PDB entry 4PZ5 | X-ray diffraction, 1.96 A resolution | chains A and B

== Chain A ==
Molecule: Fibronectin
Organism: Homo sapiens
Notes: fragment: 2fn1-3fn1
Reference sequence: P02751 (FINC_HUMAN); residues 62-151 here correspond to UniProt positions 93-182 (UniProt number = residue number + 31)
Chain sequence (90 residues; each row starts with the number of its first residue):
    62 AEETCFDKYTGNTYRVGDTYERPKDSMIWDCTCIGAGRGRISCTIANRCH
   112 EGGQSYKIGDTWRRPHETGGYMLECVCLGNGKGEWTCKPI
Not modelled in the structure: 62
Cystine bridges: Cys66-Cys94, Cys92-Cys104, Cys110-Cys138, Cys136-Cys148
Curated features (UniProtKB/Swiss-Prot):
  - region: Cys92 to His111 (Required for binding to LILRB4)

== Chain B ==
Molecule: Fibronectin-binding protein BBK32
Notes: fragment: BBK32TwL
Reference sequence: O50835 (O50835_BORBU); residues 175-189 here = UniProt positions 175-189
Chain sequence (16 residues; numbered 174 to 189; the number before each row is that of its first residue):
   174 XSISYTDEIEEEDYDQ
Not modelled in the structure: 189
Sequence notes: acetylation (174)
Modified / non-standard residues: ACE (acetyl group) at position 174

== Interface between chain A and chain B ==
Residue-residue contacts (21):
  Arg83(A) - Glu181(B)  salt bridge
  Arg83(A) - Glu183(B)  salt bridge
  Lys85(A) - Glu181(B)  salt bridge
  Trp90(A) - Glu181(B)
  Arg99(A) - Glu184(B)  salt bridge
  Arg99(A) - Glu185(B)  hydrogen bond (side chain-backbone)
  Arg99(A) - Asp186(B)
  Arg99(A) - Tyr187(B)
  Arg101(A) - Ile182(B)
  Arg101(A) - Glu183(B)
  Arg101(A) - Glu184(B)  salt bridge
  Ile102(A) - Ile182(B)
  Ile102(A) - Glu183(B)  hydrogen bond (backbone-backbone)
  Ser103(A) - Glu181(B)
  Ser103(A) - Ile182(B)
  Cys104(A) - Asp180(B)
  Cys104(A) - Glu181(B)  hydrogen bond (backbone-backbone)
  Thr105(A) - Thr179(B)  hydrogen bond (side chain-backbone)
  Thr105(A) - Asp180(B)
  Ile106(A) - Thr179(B)  hydrogen bond (backbone-backbone)
  Ala107(A) - Thr179(B)
Other interface residues (no listed pair), chain A (14 interface residues in all): Tyr70, Gly100, Gly142
Other interface residues (no listed pair), chain B (10 interface residues in all): Ile176

== In short ==
14 residues of chain A and 10 residues of chain B are in contact; the contacts include 5 hydrogen bonds and 5
salt bridges. Among the polar pairs are Arg83(A)-Glu181(B), Arg83(A)-Glu183(B) and Lys85(A)-Glu181(B).
Chain A is Fibronectin (Homo sapiens) and chain B is Fibronectin-binding protein BBK32; the structure, Crystal
structure of the second and third fibronectin F1 modules in complex with a fragment of ..., was determined by
X-ray diffraction.
